PDB entry 7LV8 | electron microscopy, 3.40 A resolution | chains A and I of the 10 polymer chains in the assembly

== Chain A ==
Molecule: Histone doublet Delta-Gamma (Gamma)
Organism: Marseillevirus marseillevirus
Reference sequence: D2XB48 (D2XB48_GBMV); residues 113-216 here correspond to UniProt positions 129-232 (UniProt number = residue number + 16)
Chain sequence (106 residues; each row starts with the number of its first residue):
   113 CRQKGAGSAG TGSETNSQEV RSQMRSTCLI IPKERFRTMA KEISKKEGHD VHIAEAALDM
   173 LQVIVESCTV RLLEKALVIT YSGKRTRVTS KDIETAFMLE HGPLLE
Disordered / not traced: 215-218
Sequence notes: expression tag (217-218)
From the paper describing this entry:
  - contacts within the chain: Arg197-Asp204 (salt bridge)
  - binding site for the 121-nt DNA strand (chain I): Arg114, Gln115

== Chain I ==
Molecule: 121-nt DNA strand
Sequence (121 nucleotides; each row starts with the number of its first residue; numbers below 1 keep their minus sign (DA-60 is residue -60)):
   -60 ATCTGACACG TGCCTGGAGA CTAGGGAGTA ATCCCCTTGG CGGTTAAAAC GCGGGGGAGA
     0 ATCCGTACGT GCGTTTAAGC GGTGCTAGAG CTGTCTACGA CCAATTGAGC GGCCTCGGCA
    60 C

== How chain A and chain I interact ==
Contacting residue pairs (19; chain A residue first):
  Arg114(A) - DA17(I)  hydrogen bond to the sugar
  Arg114(A) - DG18(I)  sugar contact
  Gln115(A) - DC19(I)  hydrogen bond to the phosphate
  Lys116(A) - DC19(I)  hydrogen bond to the phosphate
  Thr127(A) - DT9(I)  phosphate contact
  Thr127(A) - DG10(I)  phosphate contact
  Asn128(A) - DG8(I)  sugar contact
  Asn128(A) - DT9(I)  hydrogen bond to the phosphate
  Pro144(A) - DA17(I)  phosphate contact
  Pro144(A) - DG18(I)  phosphate contact
  Lys145(A) - DG18(I)  hydrogen bond to the phosphate
  Glu146(A) - DA17(I)  phosphate contact
  Glu146(A) - DG18(I)  hydrogen bond to the phosphate
  Arg147(A) - DA16(I)  sugar contact
  Arg147(A) - DA17(I)  salt bridge to the phosphate
  His164(A) - DA26(I)  phosphate contact
  His164(A) - DG27(I)  sugar contact
  Lys196(A) - DG-2(I)  salt bridge to the phosphate
  Arg199(A) - DC7(I)  sugar contact
Other interface residues (no listed pair), chain I (12 interface residues in all): DG20

== Summary ==
The chain A/chain I interface involves 12 residues from each chain, with 6 hydrogen bonds and 2 salt bridges.
Among the polar pairs are Arg114(A)-DA17(I), Gln115(A)-DC19(I) and Lys116(A)-DC19(I). The paper reports a
binding site for the 121-nt DNA strand (chain I) at Arg114(A) and Gln115(A); contacts within the chain
involving Arg197(A) and Asp204(A).
Chain A is Histone doublet Delta-Gamma (Gamma) (Marseillevirus marseillevirus) and chain I is a 121-nt DNA
strand; the structure, Structure of the Marseillevirus nucleosome, was determined by electron microscopy,
deposited together with 7LV9.
